PDB entry 4L60 | X-ray diffraction, 3.00 A resolution | chain A

# Chain A
Name: Proliferating cell nuclear antigen
From: Saccharomyces cerevisiae
UniProt: P15873 (PCNA_YEAST); residues 1-256 here = UniProt positions 1-256
Sequence (256 residues; each row starts with the number of its first residue):
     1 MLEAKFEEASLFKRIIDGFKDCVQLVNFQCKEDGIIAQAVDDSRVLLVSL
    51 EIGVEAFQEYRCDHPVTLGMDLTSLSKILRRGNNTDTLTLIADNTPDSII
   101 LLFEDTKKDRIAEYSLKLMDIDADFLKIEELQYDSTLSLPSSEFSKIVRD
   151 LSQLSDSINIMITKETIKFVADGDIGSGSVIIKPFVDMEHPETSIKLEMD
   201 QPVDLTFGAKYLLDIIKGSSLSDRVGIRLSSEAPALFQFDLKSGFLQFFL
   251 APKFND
Construct notes: engineered mutation Arg81 (Cys in P15873)
Curated features (UniProtKB/Swiss-Prot):
  - DNA-binding region: Arg61 to Arg80
  - cross-link (Glycyl lysine isopeptide (Lys-Gly)): Lys127 (interchain with G-Cter in SUMO), Lys164 (interchain with G-Cter in SUMO)
Reported in the primary citation:
  - conformationally variable residues: Tyr114
  - mutagenesis - C81R: decreased stability

# Summary
The paper reports that C81R reduces stability; conformational variability at Tyr114.
Chain A is Proliferating cell nuclear antigen (Saccharomyces cerevisiae); the structure, Structure of C81R
Mutant PCNA Protein Defective in Mismatch Repair, was determined by X-ray diffraction, deposited together with
4L6P.
